PDB entry 8P79 | electron microscopy, 1.70 A resolution | chains I and J of the 3 polymer chains in the assembly

Chain I:
Molecule: Cyclin-H
Source organism: Homo sapiens
UniProtKB: P51946 (CCNH_HUMAN); residues 1-323 here = UniProt positions 1-323
Amino-acid sequence (324 residues; row label = number of the first residue in the row; numbering starts at 0):
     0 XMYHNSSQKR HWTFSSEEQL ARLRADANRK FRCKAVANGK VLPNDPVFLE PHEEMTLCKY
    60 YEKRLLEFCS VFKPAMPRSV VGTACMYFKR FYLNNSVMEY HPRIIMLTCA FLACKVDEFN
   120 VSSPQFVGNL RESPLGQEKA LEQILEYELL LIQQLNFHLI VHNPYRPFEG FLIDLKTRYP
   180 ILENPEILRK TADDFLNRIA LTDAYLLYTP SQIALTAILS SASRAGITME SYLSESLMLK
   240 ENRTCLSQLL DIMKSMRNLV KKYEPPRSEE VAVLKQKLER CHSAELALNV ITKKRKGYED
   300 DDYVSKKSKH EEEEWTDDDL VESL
Disordered / not traced: 39-43, 285-323
Differences from the reference sequence: acetylation (0)
Modified / non-standard residues: ACE (acetyl group) at position 0
Curated features (UniProtKB/Swiss-Prot):
  - modified residue: Ser5 (Phosphoserine), Ser132 (Phosphoserine), Ser304 (Phosphoserine), Thr315 (Phosphothreonine), Ser322 (Phosphoserine)
  - mutagenesis: Ser5 (S5A: No effect on the transcriptional activity of the reconstituted TFIIH complex), Ser304 (S304A: No effect on the transcriptional activity of the reconstituted TFIIH complex)

Chain J:
Molecule: Cyclin-dependent kinase 7
Source organism: Homo sapiens
Notes: EC 2.7.11.22, 2.7.11.23
UniProtKB: P50613 (CDK7_HUMAN); numbering as in UniProt (aligned over 1-346)
Amino-acid sequence (349 residues; row label = number of the first residue in the row; numbers below 1 keep their minus sign (Ser-2 is residue -2)):
    -2 SNAMALDVKS RAKRYEKLDF LGEGQFATVY KARDKNTNQI VAIKKIKLGH RSEAKDGINR
    58 TALREIKLLQ ELSHPNIIGL LDAFGHKSNI SLVFDFMETD LEVIIKDNSL VLTPSHIKAY
   118 MLMTLQGLEY LHQHWILHRD LKPNNLLLDE NGVLKLADFG LAKSFGSPNR AYTHQVVTRW
   178 YRAPELLFGA RMYGVGVDMW AVGCILAELL LRVPFLPGDS DLDQLTRIFE TLGTPTEEQW
   238 PDMCSLPDYV TFKSFPGIPL HHIFSAAGDD LLDLIQGLFL FNPCARITAT QALKMKYFSN
   298 RPGPTPGCQL PRPNCPVETL KEQSNPALAI KRKRTEALEQ GGLPKKLIF
Disordered / not traced: -2 to 9, 31-36, 43-51, 311-346
Differences from the reference sequence: expression tag (-2 to 0)
Curated features (UniProtKB/Swiss-Prot):
  - active site: Asp137 (Proton acceptor)
  - binding site (ATP): Leu18 to Val26, Lys41
  - modified residue: Ala2 (N-acetylalanine), Ser7 (Phosphoserine), Ser164 (Phosphoserine), Thr170 (Phosphothreonine), Ser321 (Phosphoserine)
  - mutagenesis: Lys41 (K41A: Total loss of activity; K41M: No effect on interaction with HINT1), Phe91 (F91G: Enhanced capacity to bind ATP analogs), Ser164 (S164A: No mitotic repression of transcriptional activity of the reconstituted TFIIH complex), Thr170 (T170A: Total loss of activity. Total loss of transcriptional activity of the reconstituted TFIIH complex; T170E: No effect on interaction with HINT1)

Chain I / chain J interface:
Residue-residue contacts (45):
  ACE_0(I) - His131(J)
  Met1(I) - His131(J)
  Met1(I) - Trp132(J)
  Asn4(I) - His131(J)  hydrogen bond
  Ser5(I) - Glu68(J)
  Ser6(I) - Glu68(J)  hydrogen bond
  Phe110(I) - Asp53(J)
  Lys114(I) - Asp53(J)  hydrogen bond (side chain-backbone)
  Lys114(I) - Gly54(J)
  Lys114(I) - Ile55(J)  hydrogen bond (side chain-backbone)
  Lys114(I) - Arg57(J)
  Lys114(I) - Leu60(J)
  Lys114(I) - Lys64(J)
  Val115(I) - Lys64(J)  hydrogen bond (backbone-side chain)
  Asp116(I) - Arg167(J)
  Glu117(I) - Arg61(J)  salt bridge
  Glu117(I) - Lys64(J)  salt bridge
  Glu117(I) - Lys160(J)
  Glu117(I) - Arg167(J)
  Asn119(I) - Arg57(J)
  Val120(I) - Arg57(J)  hydrogen bond (backbone-side chain)
  Ser122(I) - Lys52(J)  hydrogen bond (side chain-backbone)
  Ser122(I) - Asp53(J)
  Leu144(I) - Lys52(J)
  Leu144(I) - Gly54(J)
  Glu147(I) - Gly54(J)
  Glu147(I) - Ile55(J)  hydrogen bond (side chain-backbone)
  Leu148(I) - Ile55(J)  hydrophobic
  Leu148(I) - Gly82(J)
  Leu148(I) - His83(J)
  Leu148(I) - Lys84(J)
  Leu148(I) - Ile87(J)  hydrophobic
  Ile151(I) - Ile55(J)  hydrophobic
  Ile151(I) - Leu60(J)  hydrophobic
  Asn155(I) - Gln67(J)
  Phe156(I) - Ile63(J)
  Phe156(I) - Gln67(J)  hydrogen bond (backbone-side chain)
  Phe156(I) - Ala80(J)
  Phe156(I) - Phe81(J)
  His157(I) - Gln67(J)
  Leu158(I) - Leu60(J)  hydrophobic
  Leu158(I) - Ile63(J)  hydrophobic
  Leu158(I) - Lys64(J)
  Ile159(I) - Lys64(J)
  Ile159(I) - Glu68(J)
Interface residues without a listed pair, chain I (28 interface residues in all): Leu111, Phe118, Pro123, Leu140, Gln152, Arg165
Interface residues without a listed pair, chain J (26 interface residues in all): Ser85, Asn86, Tyr127, Gln130, Ser164

Overview:
28 residues of chain I face 26 of chain J across their interface, with 9 hydrogen bonds and 2 salt bridges.
Among the polar pairs are Glu117(I)-Arg61(J), Glu117(I)-Lys64(J) and Asn4(I)-His131(J).
Here chain I is Cyclin-H and chain J is Cyclin-dependent kinase 7, both from Homo sapiens. Entry 8P79 (Cryo-EM
structure of CAK with averaged inhibitor density) was determined by electron microscopy together with 8ORM,
8P6V, 8P6W, 8P6X, 8P6Y, 8P6Z and 11 further entries from the same study.
